3GTL - chains A and T of the 13 polymer chains in the assembly; structure by X-ray diffraction, 3.38 A resolution.

== Chain A ==
Name: DNA-directed RNA polymerase II subunit RPB1
From: Saccharomyces cerevisiae
Notes: EC 2.7.7.6; fragment: DNA-directed RNA polymerase II largest subunit
UniProt: P04050 (RPB1_YEAST); residue numbers follow UniProt; this construct covers 1-1733
Amino-acid sequence (1733 residues; numbered 1 to 1733; the number before each row is that of its first residue):
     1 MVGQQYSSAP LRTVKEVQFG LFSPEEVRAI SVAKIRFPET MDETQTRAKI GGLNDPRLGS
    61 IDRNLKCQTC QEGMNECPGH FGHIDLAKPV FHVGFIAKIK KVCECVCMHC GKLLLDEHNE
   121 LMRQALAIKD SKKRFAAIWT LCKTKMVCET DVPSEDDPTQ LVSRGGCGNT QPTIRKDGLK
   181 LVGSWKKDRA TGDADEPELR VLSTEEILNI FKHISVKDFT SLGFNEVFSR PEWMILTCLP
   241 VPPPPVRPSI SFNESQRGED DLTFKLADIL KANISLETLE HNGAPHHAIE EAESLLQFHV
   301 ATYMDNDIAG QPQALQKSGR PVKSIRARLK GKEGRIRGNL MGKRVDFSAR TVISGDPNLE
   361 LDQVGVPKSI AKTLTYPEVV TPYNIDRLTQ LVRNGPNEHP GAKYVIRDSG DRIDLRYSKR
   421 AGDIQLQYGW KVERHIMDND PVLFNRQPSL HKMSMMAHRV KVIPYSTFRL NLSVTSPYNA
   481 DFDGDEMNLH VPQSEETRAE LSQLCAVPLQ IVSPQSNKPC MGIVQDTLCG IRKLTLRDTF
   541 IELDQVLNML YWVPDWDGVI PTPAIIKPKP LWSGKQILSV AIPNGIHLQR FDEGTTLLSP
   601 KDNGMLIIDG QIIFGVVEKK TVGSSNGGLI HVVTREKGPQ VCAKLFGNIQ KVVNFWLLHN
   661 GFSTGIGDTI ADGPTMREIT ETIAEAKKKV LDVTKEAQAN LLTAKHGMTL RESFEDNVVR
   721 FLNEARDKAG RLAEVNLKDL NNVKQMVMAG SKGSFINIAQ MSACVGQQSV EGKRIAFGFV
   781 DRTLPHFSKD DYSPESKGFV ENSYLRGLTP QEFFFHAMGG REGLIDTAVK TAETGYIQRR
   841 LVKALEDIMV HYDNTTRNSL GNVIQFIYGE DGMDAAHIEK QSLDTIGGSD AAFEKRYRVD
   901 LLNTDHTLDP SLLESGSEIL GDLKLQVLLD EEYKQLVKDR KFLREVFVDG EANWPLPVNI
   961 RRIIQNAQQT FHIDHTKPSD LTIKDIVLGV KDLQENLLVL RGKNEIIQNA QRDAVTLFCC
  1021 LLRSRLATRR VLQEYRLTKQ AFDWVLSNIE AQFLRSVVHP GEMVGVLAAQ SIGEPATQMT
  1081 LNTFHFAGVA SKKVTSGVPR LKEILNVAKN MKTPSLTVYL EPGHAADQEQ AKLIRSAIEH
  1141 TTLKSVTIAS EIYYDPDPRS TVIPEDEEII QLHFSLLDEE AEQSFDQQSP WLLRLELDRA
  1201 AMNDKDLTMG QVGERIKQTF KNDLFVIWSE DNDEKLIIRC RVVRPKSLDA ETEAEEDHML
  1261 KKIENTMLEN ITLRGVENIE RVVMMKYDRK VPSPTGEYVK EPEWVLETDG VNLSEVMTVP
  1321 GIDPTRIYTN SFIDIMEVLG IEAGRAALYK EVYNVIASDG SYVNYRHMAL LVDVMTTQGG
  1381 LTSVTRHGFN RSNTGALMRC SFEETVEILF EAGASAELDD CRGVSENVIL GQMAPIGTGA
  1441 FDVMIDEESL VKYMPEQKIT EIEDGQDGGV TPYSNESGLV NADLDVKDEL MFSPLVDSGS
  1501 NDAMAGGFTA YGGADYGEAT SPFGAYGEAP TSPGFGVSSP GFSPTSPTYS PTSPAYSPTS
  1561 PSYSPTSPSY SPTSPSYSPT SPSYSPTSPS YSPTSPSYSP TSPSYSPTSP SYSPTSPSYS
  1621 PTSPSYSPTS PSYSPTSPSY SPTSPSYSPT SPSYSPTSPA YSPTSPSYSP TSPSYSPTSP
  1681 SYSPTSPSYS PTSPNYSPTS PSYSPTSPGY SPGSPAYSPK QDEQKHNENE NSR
Unresolved in the structure: 1-2, 155-160, 187-198, 1082-1091, 1177-1186, 1244-1253, 1446-1733
Metal / ion sites: Zn2+ site 1: Cys67, Cys70; Zn2+ site 2 near Cys148 (its only coordinating residue here); Mg2+: Asp483, Asp485 (shared with 1 residue of chain R)
Swiss-Prot annotation at these positions:
  - region: Pro248 to Asp260 (Lid loop), Asn306 to Lys323 (Rudder loop), Pro810 to Glu822 (Bridging helix)
  - binding site (Zn(2+)): Cys67, Cys70, Cys77, His80, Cys107, Cys110, Cys148, Cys167
  - binding site (Mg(2+)): Asp481, Asp483, Asp485
  - modified residue: Thr1471 (Phosphothreonine)
  - cross-link (Glycyl lysine isopeptide (Lys-Gly)): Lys695 (interchain with G-Cter in ubiquitin), Lys1246 (interchain with G-Cter in ubiquitin), Lys1350 (interchain with G-Cter in ubiquitin)
  - natural variant: Ser1653 to Pro1659 (deletion: In strain: A364A)
  - mutagenesis: Lys1246 (K1246R: Impairs ubiquitination during transcription stress)

== Chain T ==
Molecule: 28-nt DNA strand
Notes: fragment: DNA template strand
Sequence (28 nucleotides; numbered 1 to 28; the number before each row is that of its first residue):
     1 CTACCGATAA GCAGACGATC CTCTCGAT

== How chain A and chain T interact ==
Contacting residue pairs (21; chain A residue first):
  Phe252(A) - DA27(T)  base contact
  Phe252(A) - DT28(T)  base contact
  Lys317(A) - DT28(T)  base contact
  Ser318(A) - DT28(T)  phosphate contact
  Gly319(A) - DT28(T)  hydrogen bond to the phosphate
  Lys330(A) - DC16(T)  phosphate contact
  Lys332(A) - DT19(T)  salt bridge to the phosphate
  Lys332(A) - DC20(T)  salt bridge to the phosphate
  Arg337(A) - DG17(T)  salt bridge to the phosphate
  Arg337(A) - DT19(T)  salt bridge to the phosphate
  Arg344(A) - DC21(T)  salt bridge to the phosphate
  Arg350(A) - DC21(T)  hydrogen bond to the sugar
  Gln447(A) - DC20(T)  sugar contact
  Pro448(A) - DT19(T)  base contact
  Thr831(A) - DA18(T)  base contact
  Ala832(A) - DA18(T)  sugar contact
  Gly835(A) - DA18(T)  sugar contact
  Tyr836(A) - DC16(T)  sugar contact
  Tyr836(A) - DG17(T)  phosphate contact
  Arg1386(A) - DA15(T)  base contact
  Glu1403(A) - DC16(T)  phosphate contact
Interface residues without a listed pair, chain A (20 interface residues in all): Glu486, Arg839, Glu1404

== Summary ==
20 residues of chain A and 9 residues of chain T are in contact; the contacts include 2 hydrogen bonds and 5
salt bridges. Polar pairs include Arg350(A)-DC21(T), Gly319(A)-DT28(T) and Lys332(A)-DT19(T).
Chain A is DNA-directed RNA polymerase II subunit RPB1 (Saccharomyces cerevisiae) and chain T is a 28-nt DNA
strand; the structure, Backtracked RNA polymerase II complex with 13mer with G<>U mismatch, was determined by
X-ray diffraction, deposited together with 3GTG, 3GTJ, 3GTK, 3GTM, 3GTO, 3GTP and 3GTQ.
